PDB entry 6ESQ | X-ray diffraction, 2.95 A resolution | chains I and L of the 12 polymer chains in the assembly

Chain I (and L):
Name: HydroxyMethylGlutaryl-CoA synthase
From: Methanothermococcus thermolithotrophicus
Notes: EC 2.3.3.10; engineered mutation(s): wild-type; chain L of this document is another copy of the same molecule, construct and numbering; everything in this record applies to it too
Chain sequence (349 residues; row label = number of the first residue in the row):
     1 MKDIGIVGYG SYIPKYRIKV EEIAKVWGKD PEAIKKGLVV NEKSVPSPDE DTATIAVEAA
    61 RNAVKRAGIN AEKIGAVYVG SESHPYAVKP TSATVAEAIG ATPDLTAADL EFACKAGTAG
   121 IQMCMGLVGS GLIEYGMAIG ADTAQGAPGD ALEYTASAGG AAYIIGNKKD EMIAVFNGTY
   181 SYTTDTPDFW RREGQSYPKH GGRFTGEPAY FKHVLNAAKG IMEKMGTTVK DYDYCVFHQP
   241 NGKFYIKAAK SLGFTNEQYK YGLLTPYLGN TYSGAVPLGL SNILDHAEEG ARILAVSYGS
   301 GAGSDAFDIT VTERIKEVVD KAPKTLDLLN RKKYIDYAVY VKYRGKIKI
Not modelled in the structure: 1, 349
Ion coordination: Na+ near Val88 (its only coordinating residue here); K+: Glu111 (shared with 1 residue of chain K)
What the authors report for this chain:
  - catalytic residues: Cys114

Interface between chain I and chain L:
Residue-residue contacts (18):
  Val26(I) with Ala338(L), hydrophobic; Lys342(L), hydrogen bond (backbone-side chain)
  Trp27(I) with Lys342(L)
  Tyr197(I) with Lys348(L)
  Ala338(I) with Val26(L), hydrophobic; Tyr337(L), hydrophobic
  Lys342(I) with Val26(L), hydrogen bond (side chain-backbone); Trp27(L)
  Gly345(I) with Lys348(L), hydrogen bond (backbone-side chain)
  Lys346(I) with Lys346(L); Ile347(L); Lys348(L), hydrogen bond (backbone-backbone)
  Ile347(I) with Lys346(L); Lys348(L)
  Lys348(I) with Pro148(L); Tyr197(L); Lys346(L), hydrogen bond (backbone-backbone); Lys348(L)
Also at the interface, not in a pair above, chain I (11 interface residues in all): Pro148, Tyr337

Summary:
11 residues of chain I and 10 residues of chain L are in contact, with 5 hydrogen bonds. Among the polar pairs
are Val26(I)-Lys342(L), Gly345(I)-Lys348(L) and Lys346(I)-Lys348(L). From the paper: the catalytic residue
Cys114(I).
Both chains are HydroxyMethylGlutaryl-CoA synthase (Methanothermococcus thermolithotrophicus). Entry 6ESQ
(Structure of the acetoacetyl-CoA thiolase/HMG-CoA synthase complex from Methanothermococcus
thermolithotrophicus soaked with acetyl-CoA) was determined by X-ray diffraction, deposited together with
6ET9.
